PDB entry 7K5B | electron microscopy, 4.50 A resolution (low resolution: residue-level contacts below are approximate; hydrogen-bond / salt-bridge calls are withheld) | chains B and E of the 18 polymer chains in the assembly

[Chain B]
Name: Outer arm dynein beta heavy chain
Organism: Tetrahymena thermophila
UniProt: I7M9J2 (I7M9J2_TETTS); numbering as in UniProt; present here: 1-4296, 4303-4588
Chain sequence (4588 residues; numbered 1 to 4588 plus 5 insertion-coded residues; 5 numbers in that range are skipped by the numbering (no residue carries them; nothing is unmodelled there); the number before each row is that of its first residue; a row labelled like 4296A-4296E holds insertion residues (4296A, then the next letters in order)):
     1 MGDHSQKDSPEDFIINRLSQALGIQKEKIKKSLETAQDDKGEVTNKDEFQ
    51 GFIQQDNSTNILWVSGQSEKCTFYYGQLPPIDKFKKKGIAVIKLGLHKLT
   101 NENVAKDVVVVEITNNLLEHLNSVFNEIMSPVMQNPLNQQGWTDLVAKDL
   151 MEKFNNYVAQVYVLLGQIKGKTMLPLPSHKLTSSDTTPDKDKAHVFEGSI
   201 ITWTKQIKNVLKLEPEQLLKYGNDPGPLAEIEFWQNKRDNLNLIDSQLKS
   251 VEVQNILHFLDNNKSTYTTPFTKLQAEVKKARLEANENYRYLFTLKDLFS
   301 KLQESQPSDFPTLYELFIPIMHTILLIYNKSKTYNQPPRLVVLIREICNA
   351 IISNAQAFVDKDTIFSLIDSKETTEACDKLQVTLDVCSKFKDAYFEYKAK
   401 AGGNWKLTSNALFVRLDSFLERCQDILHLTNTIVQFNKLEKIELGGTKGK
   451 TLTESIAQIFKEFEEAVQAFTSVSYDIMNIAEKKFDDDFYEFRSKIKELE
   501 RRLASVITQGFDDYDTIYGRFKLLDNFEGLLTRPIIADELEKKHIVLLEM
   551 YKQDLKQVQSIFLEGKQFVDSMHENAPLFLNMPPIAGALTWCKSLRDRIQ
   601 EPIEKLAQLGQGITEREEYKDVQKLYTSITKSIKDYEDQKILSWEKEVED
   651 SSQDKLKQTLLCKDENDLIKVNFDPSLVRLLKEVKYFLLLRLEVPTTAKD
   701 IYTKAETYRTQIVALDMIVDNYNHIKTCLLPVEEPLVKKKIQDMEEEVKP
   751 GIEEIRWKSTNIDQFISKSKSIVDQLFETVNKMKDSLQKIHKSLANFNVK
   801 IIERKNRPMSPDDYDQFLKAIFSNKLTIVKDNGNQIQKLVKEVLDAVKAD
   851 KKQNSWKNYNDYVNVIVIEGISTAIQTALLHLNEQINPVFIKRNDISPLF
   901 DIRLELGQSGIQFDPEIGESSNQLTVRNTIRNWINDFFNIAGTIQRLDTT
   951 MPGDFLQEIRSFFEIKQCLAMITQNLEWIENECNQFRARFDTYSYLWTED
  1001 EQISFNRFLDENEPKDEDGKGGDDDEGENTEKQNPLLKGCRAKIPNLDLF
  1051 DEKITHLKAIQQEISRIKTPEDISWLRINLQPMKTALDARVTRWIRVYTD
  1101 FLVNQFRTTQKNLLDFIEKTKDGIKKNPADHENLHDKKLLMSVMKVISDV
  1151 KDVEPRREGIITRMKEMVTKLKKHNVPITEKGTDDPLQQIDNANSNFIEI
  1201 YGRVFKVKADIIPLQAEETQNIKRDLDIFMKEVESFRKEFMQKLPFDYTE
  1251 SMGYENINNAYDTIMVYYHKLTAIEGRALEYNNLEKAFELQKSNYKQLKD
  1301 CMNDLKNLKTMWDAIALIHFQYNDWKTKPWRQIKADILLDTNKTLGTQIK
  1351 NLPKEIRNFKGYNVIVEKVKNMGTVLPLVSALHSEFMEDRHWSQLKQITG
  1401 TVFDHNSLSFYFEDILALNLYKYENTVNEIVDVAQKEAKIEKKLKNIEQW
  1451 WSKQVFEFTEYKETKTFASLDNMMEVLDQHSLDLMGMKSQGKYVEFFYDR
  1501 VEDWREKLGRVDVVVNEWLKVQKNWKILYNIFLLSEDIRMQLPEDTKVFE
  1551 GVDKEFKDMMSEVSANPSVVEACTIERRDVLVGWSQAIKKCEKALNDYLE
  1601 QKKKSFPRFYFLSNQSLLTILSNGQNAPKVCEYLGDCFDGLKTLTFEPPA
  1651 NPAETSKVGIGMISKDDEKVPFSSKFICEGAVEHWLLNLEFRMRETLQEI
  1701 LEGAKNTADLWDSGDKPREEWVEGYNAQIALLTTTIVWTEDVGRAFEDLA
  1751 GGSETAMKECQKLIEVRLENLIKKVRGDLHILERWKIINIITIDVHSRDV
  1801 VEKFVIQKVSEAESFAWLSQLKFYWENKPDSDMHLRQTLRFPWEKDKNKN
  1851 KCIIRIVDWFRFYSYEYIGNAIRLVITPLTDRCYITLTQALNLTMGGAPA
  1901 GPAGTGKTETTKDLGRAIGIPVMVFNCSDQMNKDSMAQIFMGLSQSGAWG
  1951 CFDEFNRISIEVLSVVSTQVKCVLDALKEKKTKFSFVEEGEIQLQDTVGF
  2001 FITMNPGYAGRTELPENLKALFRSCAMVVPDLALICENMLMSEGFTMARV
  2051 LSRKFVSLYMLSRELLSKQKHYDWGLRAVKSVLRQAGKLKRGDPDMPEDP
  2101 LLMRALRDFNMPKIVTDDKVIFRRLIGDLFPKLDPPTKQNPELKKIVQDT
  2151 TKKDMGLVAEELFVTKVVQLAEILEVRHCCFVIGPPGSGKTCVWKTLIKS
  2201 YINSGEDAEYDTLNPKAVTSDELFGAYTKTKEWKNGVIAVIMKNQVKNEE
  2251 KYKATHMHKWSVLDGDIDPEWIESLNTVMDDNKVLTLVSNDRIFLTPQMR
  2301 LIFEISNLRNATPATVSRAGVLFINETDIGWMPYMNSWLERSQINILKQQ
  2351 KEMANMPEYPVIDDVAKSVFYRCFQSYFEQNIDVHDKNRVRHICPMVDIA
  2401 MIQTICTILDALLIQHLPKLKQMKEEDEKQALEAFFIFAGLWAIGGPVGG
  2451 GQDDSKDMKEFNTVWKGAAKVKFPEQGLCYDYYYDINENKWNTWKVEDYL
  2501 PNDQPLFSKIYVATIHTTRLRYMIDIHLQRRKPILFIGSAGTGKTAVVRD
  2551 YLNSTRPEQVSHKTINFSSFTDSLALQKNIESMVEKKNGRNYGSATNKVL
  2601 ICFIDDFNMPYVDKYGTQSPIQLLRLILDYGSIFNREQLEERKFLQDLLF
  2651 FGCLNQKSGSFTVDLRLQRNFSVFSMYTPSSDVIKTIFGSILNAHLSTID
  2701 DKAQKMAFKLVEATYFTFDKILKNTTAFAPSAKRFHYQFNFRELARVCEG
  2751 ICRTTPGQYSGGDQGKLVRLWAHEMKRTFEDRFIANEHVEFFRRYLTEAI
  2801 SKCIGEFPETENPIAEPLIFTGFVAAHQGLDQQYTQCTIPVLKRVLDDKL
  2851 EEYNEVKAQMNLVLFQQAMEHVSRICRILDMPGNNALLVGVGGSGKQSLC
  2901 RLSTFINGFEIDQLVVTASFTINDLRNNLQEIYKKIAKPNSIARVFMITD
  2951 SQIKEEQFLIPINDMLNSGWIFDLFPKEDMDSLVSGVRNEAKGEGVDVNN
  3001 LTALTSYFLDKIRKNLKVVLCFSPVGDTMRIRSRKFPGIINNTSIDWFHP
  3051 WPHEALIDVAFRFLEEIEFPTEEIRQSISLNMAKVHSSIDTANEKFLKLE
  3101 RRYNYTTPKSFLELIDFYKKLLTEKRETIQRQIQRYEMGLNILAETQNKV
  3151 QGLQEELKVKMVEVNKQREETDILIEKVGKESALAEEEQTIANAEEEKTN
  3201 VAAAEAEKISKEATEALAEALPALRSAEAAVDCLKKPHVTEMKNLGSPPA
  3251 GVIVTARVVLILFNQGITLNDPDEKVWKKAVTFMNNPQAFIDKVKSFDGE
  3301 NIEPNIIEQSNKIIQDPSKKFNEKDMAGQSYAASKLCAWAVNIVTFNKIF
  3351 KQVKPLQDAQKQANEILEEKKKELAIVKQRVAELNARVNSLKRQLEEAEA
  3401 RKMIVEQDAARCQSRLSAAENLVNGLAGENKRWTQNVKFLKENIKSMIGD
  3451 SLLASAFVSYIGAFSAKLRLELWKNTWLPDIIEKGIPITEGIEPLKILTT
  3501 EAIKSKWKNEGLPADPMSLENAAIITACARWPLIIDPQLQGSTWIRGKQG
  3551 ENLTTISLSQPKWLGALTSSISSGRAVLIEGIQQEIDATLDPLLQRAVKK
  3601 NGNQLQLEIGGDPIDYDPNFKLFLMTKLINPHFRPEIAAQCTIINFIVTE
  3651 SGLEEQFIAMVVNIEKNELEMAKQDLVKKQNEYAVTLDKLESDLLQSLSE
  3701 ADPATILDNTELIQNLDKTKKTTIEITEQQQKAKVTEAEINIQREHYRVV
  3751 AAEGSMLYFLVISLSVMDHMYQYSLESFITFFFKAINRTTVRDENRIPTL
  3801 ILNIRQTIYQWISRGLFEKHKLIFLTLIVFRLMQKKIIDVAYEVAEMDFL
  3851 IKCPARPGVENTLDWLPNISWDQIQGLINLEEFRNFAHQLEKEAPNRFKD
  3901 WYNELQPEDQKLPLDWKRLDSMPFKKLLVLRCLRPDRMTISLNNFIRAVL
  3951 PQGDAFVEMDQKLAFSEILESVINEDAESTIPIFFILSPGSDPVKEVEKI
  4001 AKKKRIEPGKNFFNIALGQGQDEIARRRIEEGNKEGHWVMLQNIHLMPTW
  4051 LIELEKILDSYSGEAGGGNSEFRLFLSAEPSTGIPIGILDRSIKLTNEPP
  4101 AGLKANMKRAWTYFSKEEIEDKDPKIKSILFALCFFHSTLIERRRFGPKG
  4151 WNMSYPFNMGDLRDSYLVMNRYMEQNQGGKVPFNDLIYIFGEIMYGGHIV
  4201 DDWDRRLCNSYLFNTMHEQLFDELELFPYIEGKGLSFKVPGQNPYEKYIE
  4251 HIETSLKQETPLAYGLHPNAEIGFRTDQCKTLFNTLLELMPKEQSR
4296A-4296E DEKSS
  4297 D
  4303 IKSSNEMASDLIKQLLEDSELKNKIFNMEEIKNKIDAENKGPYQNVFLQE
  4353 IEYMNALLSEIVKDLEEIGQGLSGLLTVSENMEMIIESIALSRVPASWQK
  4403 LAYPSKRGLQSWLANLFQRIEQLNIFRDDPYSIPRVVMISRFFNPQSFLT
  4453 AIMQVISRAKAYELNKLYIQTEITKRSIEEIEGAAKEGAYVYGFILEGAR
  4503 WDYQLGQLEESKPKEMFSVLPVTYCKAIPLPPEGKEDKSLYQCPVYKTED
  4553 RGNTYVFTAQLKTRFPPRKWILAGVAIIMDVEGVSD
Unresolved in the structure: 91, 112-116, 184-189, 261-263, 1011-1045, 1244-1250, 4066-4067, 4296A-4296E
Differences from the reference sequence: conflict Ala36 (Gln in I7M9J2), Ala1287 (Leu in I7M9J2), Ala3977 (Ser in I7M9J2)
Ion coordination: Mg2+: Thr2545 (together with ADP)
Small-molecule neighbours:
  - ADP (adenosine-5'-diphosphate), molecule 1: Phe2507, Ile2510, Tyr2511, Val2512, Ser2539, Ala2540, Gly2541, Thr2542, Gly2543, Lys2544, Thr2545, Ala2546, Val2547, Cys2653, Ile2687, Phe2741, Arg2742, Ala2745, Asn3041
  - ADP, molecule 2: Met2860, Asn2861, Leu2862, Val2863, Phe2865, Val2891, Gly2892, Gly2893, Ser2894, Gly2895, Lys2896, Gln2897, Ser2898, Trp3051, Leu3112
  - ATP (adenosine-5'-triphosphate): Leu2157, Val2158, Phe2163, Pro2185, Pro2186, Gly2187, Ser2188, Gly2189, Lys2190, Thr2191, Cys2192, Glu2304, Pro2333, Tyr2334, Ser2337, Gln2343, Ile2399, Gln2403, Arg2625, Arg2666, Arg2669

[Chain E]
Name: Flagellar outer dynein arm intermediate protein, putative
Organism: Tetrahymena thermophila
UniProt: Q23FU1 (Q23FU1_TETTS); numbering as in UniProt (aligned over 12-568)
Chain sequence (557 residues; numbered 12 to 568; the number before each row is that of its first residue):
    12 KEFNNPINFQDTETRYGGIQNQVVNINQYVQRNPNFIDLDNIAELSEHSV
    62 NTERVKTGDRGMSHKEGGWPGNVDPNEAQETGRFKKRIEKDTSFPQAVKD
   112 LKEGVEKCIYQNNQIDLLEEYFEGETSEHVVENLSSKTLMLFKDEKEICK
   162 RSVSEISWHPEGPTKVAVSYAIMRFQQMPEKMPTQAYVWDLLNPNSPEIK
   212 LMSPSAVTNISYNQKIPDQIGGGCYNGLLAVWDGRKGENPIMISPVENSH
   262 YEPVTHFHWLMSKTGSECVTTSTDGKVMWWDTRKFEAGPVEKLNIIEGLG
   312 ENEEIIGGTALEYNVEAGPSKFLIGTESGSILTANKKLKKPVEITTRYGL
   362 DQGRHLGPVYSINRSNQNPKYFLSVGDWSCKIWVEDLKTPIIRTKYHGSY
   412 LSDGCWSPTRSGAFFLVRRDGWMDVWDYYYRQNEIAFSHKVSDSPLTCIK
   462 INQTGGAYHNSGKLCAIGDQDGTVTILELCDSLYTMQPKEKDIINEMFER
   512 EYRKEKNLETIKKQQELAKRQVQKDMGSQKEKWEKKKLEMIETAEASFHE
   562 NLAKNPV
Unresolved in the structure: 102-103

[Chain B / chain E interface]
Pairs across the interface (100; chain B residue first):
  Glu315(B) - Leu549(E)
  Ile318(B) - Glu553(E)
  Pro319(B) - Ile552(E)
  Pro319(B) - Glu556(E)
  Leu326(B) - His560(E)
  Lys441(B) - Asn518(E)
  Ile442(B) - Lys515(E)
  Ile442(B) - Asn518(E)
  Glu443(B) - Arg511(E)
  Glu443(B) - Arg514(E)
  Glu443(B) - Lys515(E)
  Glu443(B) - Asn518(E)
  Leu444(B) - Glu512(E)
  Leu444(B) - Lys515(E)
  Gly445(B) - Arg511(E)
  Gly445(B) - Glu512(E)
  Gly445(B) - Lys515(E)
  Gly446(B) - Gln443(E)
  Gly446(B) - Arg511(E)
  Gly446(B) - Glu512(E)
  Thr447(B) - Gln443(E)
  Thr447(B) - Arg511(E)
  Thr447(B) - Glu512(E)
  Lys448(B) - Gln443(E)
  Lys448(B) - Arg511(E)
  Gly449(B) - Arg511(E)
  Lys450(B) - Glu507(E)
  Lys450(B) - Arg511(E)
  Thr453(B) - Arg511(E)
  Asp513(B) - Asn444(E)
  Asp515(B) - Asn444(E)
  Thr516(B) - Lys406(E)
  Tyr518(B) - Arg404(E)
  Tyr518(B) - Tyr407(E)
  Lys522(B) - Glu516(E)
  Lys522(B) - Leu519(E)
  Asp525(B) - Leu519(E)
  Asp525(B) - Ile522(E)
  Asn526(B) - Lys515(E)
  Asn526(B) - Leu519(E)
  Asn526(B) - Ile522(E)
  Glu528(B) - Ile522(E)
  Glu528(B) - Gln526(E)
  Asp554(B) - Tyr407(E)
  Met572(B) - Gln188(E)
  His573(B) - Arg185(E)
  Glu574(B) - Cys160(E)
  Glu574(B) - Arg185(E)
  Glu574(B) - Gln481(E)
  Asn575(B) - Arg185(E)
  Asn575(B) - Arg430(E)
  Asn575(B) - Pro456(E)
  Asn575(B) - Gln481(E)
  Ala576(B) - Arg430(E)
  Pro577(B) - Tyr411(E)
  Pro577(B) - Arg430(E)
  Leu578(B) - Arg430(E)
  Phe579(B) - Glu338(E)
  Phe579(B) - Pro369(E)
  Phe579(B) - Tyr371(E)
  Phe579(B) - Arg430(E)
  Leu580(B) - Met184(E)
  Leu580(B) - Arg185(E)
  Leu580(B) - Tyr371(E)
  Asn581(B) - Met184(E)
  Asn581(B) - Arg185(E)
  Asn581(B) - Tyr236(E)
  Asn581(B) - Pro264(E)
  Met582(B) - Met184(E)
  Met582(B) - Phe186(E)
  Pro583(B) - Phe186(E)
  Pro584(B) - Phe186(E)
  Trp591(B) - Tyr411(E)
  Ser594(B) - Leu367(E)
  Ser594(B) - Trp389(E)
  Leu595(B) - Trp389(E)
  Arg598(B) - Leu367(E)
  Arg598(B) - Trp389(E)
  Arg598(B) - Tyr407(E)
  Glu601(B) - Leu367(E)
  Glu601(B) - Arg404(E)
  Pro675(B) - Gln187(E)
  Ser676(B) - Gln187(E)
  Arg679(B) - Phe186(E)
  Arg679(B) - Gln187(E)
  Lys682(B) - Phe186(E)
  Lys682(B) - Glu263(E)
  Lys685(B) - Glu263(E)
  Lys685(B) - Thr284(E)
  Tyr686(B) - Thr284(E)
  Tyr686(B) - Glu338(E)
  Leu689(B) - Ile317(E)
  Leu689(B) - Glu338(E)
  Arg691(B) - Glu315(E)
  Glu706(B) - Tyr262(E)
  Arg709(B) - Tyr262(E)
  Arg709(B) - Glu263(E)
  Arg709(B) - Asp285(E)
  Val713(B) - Glu258(E)
  Met717(B) - Glu258(E)
Interface residues without a listed pair, chain B (58 interface residues in all): Ile561, Asp597, Lys605, Val678
Interface residues without a listed pair, chain E (56 interface residues in all): Lys161, Val257, Ser339, Gln363, Arg365, Gly368, Pro401, Gly409, Ser410, Glu445, Ser455, Ile504

[Overview]
Chain B and chain E form an interface of 58 and 56 residues respectively. Ligands of chain B: ADP and ATP.
Here chain B is Outer arm dynein beta heavy chain and chain E is Flagellar outer dynein arm intermediate
protein, putative, both from Tetrahymena thermophila. Entry 7K5B (Structure of outer-arm dynein bound to
microtubule doublet in microtubule binding state 2 (MTBS-2)) was determined by electron microscopy (same
publication as 7K58, 7KEK, 7MWG and 7N32).
